Entry 4L1Q (X-ray diffraction, 1.92 A resolution); this record covers chains A and C of the 6 polymer chains in the assembly.

Chain A:
Molecule: Methylamine utilization protein MauG
Source organism: Paracoccus denitrificans
Notes: EC 1.-.-.-
UniProtKB: Q51658 (MAUG_PARDP); residues 1-367 here correspond to UniProt positions 21-387 (UniProt number = residue number + 20)
Sequence (373 residues; each row starts with the number of its first residue):
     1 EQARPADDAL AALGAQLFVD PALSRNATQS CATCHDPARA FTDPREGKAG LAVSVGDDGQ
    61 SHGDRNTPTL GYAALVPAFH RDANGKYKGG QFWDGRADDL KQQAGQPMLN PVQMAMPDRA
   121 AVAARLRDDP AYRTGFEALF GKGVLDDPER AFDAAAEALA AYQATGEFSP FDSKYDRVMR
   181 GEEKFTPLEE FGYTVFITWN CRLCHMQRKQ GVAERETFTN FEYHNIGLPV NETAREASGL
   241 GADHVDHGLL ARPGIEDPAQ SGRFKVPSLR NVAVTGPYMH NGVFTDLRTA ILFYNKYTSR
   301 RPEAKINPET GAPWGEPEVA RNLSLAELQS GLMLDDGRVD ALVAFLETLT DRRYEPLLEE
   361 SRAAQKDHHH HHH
Unresolved in the structure: 1-5, 360-373
Construct notes: engineered mutation Q113 (Glu133 in Q51658); expression tag (368-373)
Metal / ion sites: heme c Fe site 1 near H35 (its only coordinating residue here); Ca2+: N66, T275, P277; heme c Fe site 2: H205, Y294; Na+: L250, R252, I255
Ligand contacts:
  - heme c (HEC), molecule 1: F18, Q29, S30, C31, C34, H35, R45, S54, V55, G56, R65, N66, T67, P68, T69, L70, Q91, F92, W93, R96, L100, Q103, A104, P107, M108, Q113, M114, L159, Q163, K265
  - heme c (HEC), molecule 2: W93, F196, N200, C201, C204, H205, H224, I226, L228, F264, K265, V266, P267, L269, V272, Y278, M279, H280, L287, A290, I291, Y294, S324, E327, L328, L334, L342, L346
Swiss-Prot annotation at these positions:
  - binding site (heme c): C31, C34, H35, C201, C204, H205, H280

Chain C:
Molecule: Methylamine dehydrogenase light chain
Source organism: Paracoccus denitrificans
Notes: EC 1.4.99.3
UniProtKB: A1BBA0 (A1BBA0_PARDP); residues 1-131 here correspond to UniProt positions 58-188 (UniProt number = residue number + 57)
Sequence (137 residues; numbered 1 to 137; the number before each row is that of its first residue):
     1 ADAPAGTDPR AKWVPQDNDI QACDYWRHCS IDGNICDCSG GSLTNCPPGT KLATASWVAS
    61 CYNPTDGQSY LIAYRDCCGY NVSGRCPCLN TEGELPVYRP EFANDIIWCF GAEDDAMTYH
   121 CTISPIVGKA SHHHHHH
Unresolved in the structure: 1-6
Disulfide bonds: C23-C88, C29-C61, C36-C121, C38-C86, C46-C77, C78-C109
Modified / non-standard residues: W57 (7-hydroxy-l-tryptophan; 0AF)
Construct notes: expression tag (132-137)

Chain A / chain C interface:
Contacting residue pairs (35; chain A residue first):
  V178(A) - S131(C)  hydrogen bond (backbone-side chain)
  M179(A) - A130(C)
  M179(A) - S131(C)
  F185(A) - S131(C)
  E190(A) - H132(C)
  E190(A) - H133(C)
  E190(A) - H134(C)  hydrogen bond (side chain-backbone)
  F191(A) - E101(C)
  Y193(A) - L71(C)
  Y193(A) - A130(C)
  Y193(A) - S131(C)
  T194(A) - V58(C)
  T194(A) - E101(C)
  T194(A) - F102(C)
  T194(A) - H133(C)
  I197(A) - V58(C)  hydrophobic
  T198(A) - S56(C)  hydrogen bond (backbone-side chain)
  T198(A) - V58(C)
  T198(A) - E101(C)
  W199(A) - E101(C)  hydrogen bond
  R202(A) - T54(C)  hydrogen bond (side chain-backbone)
  R202(A) - S56(C)
  R202(A) - R75(C)
  L203(A) - T54(C)
  Q210(A) - T44(C)  hydrogen bond
  Q210(A) - P125(C)
  Q210(A) - I126(C)
  G211(A) - I126(C)  hydrogen bond (backbone-backbone)
  G211(A) - V127(C)
  V212(A) - Y70(C)  hydrophobic
  V212(A) - G128(C)
  S330(A) - F110(C)
  S330(A) - G111(C)
  R338(A) - P100(C)
  R338(A) - E101(C)  salt bridge
Interface residues without a listed pair, chain A (22 interface residues in all): V195, K209, A326, Q329, L332
Interface residues without a listed pair, chain C (26 interface residues in all): A55, W57, A73, W108, K129

Overview:
Chain A and chain C form an interface of 22 and 26 residues respectively; the contacts include 7 hydrogen
bonds and 1 salt bridge. Polar pairs include R338(A)-E101(C), V178(A)-S131(C) and E190(A)-H134(C). Bound to
chain A: heme c.
Here chain A is Methylamine utilization protein MauG and chain C is Methylamine dehydrogenase light chain,
both from Paracoccus denitrificans. Entry 4L1Q (Crystal Structure of the E113Q-MauG/pre-Methylamine
Dehydrogenase Complex) was determined by X-ray diffraction (same publication as 4L3G and 4L3H).
